3CCS - chains Q and 0 of the 31 polymer chains in the assembly; structure by X-ray diffraction, 2.95 A resolution.

[Chain Q]
Protein: 50S ribosomal protein L21e
Source organism: Haloarcula marismortui
Reference sequence: P12734 (RL21_HALMA); residues 0-95 here correspond to UniProt positions 1-96 (UniProt number = residue number + 1)
Amino-acid sequence (96 residues; each row starts with the number of its first residue; numbering starts at 0):
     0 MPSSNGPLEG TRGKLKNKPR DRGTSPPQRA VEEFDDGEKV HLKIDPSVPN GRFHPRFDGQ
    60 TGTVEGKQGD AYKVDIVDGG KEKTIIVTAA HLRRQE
Not modelled in the structure: 0
Ion coordination: Na+: Asp20, Gly22, Ser24

[Chain 0]
Molecule: 23S ribosomal RNA
Source organism: Haloarcula marismortui
Notes: engineered mutation(s): G2099A, G2482A
Sequence (2923 nucleotides; each row starts with the number of its first residue):
     1 GUUGGCUACU AUGCCAGCUG GUGGAUUGCU CGGCUCAGGC GCUGAUGAAG GACGUGCCAA
    61 GCUGCGAUAA GCUGUGGGGA GCCGCACGGA GGCGAAGAAC CACAGAUUUC CGAAUGAGAA
   121 UCUCUCUAAC AAUUGCUUCG CGCAAUGAGG AACCCCGAGA ACUGAAACAU CUCAGUAUCG
   181 GGAGGAACAG AAAACGCAAC GUGAUGUCGU UAGUAACCGC GAGUGAACGC GAUACAGCCC
   241 AAACCGAAGC CCUCACGGGC AAUGUGGUGU CAGGGCUACC UCUCAUCAGC CGACCGUCUU
   301 CACGAAGUCU CUUGGAAUAG AGCGUGAUAC AGGGUGACAA CCCCGUACUG AAGACCAGUA
   361 CGCUGUGCGG UAGUGCCAGA GUAGCGGGGG UUGGAUAUCC CUCGCGAAUA ACGCAGGCAU
   421 CGACUGCGAA GGCUAAACAC AACCUGAGAC CGAUAGUGAA CAAGUAGUGU GAACGAACGC
   481 UGCAAAGUAC CCUCAGAAGG GAGGCGAAAU AGAGCAUGAA AUCAGUUGGC GAUCGAGCGA
   541 CAGGGCAUAC AAGGUCCCUU GACGAAUGAC CGAGACGCGA GUCUCCAGUA AGACUCACGG
   601 GAAGCCGAUG UUCUGUCGUA CGUUUUGAAA AACGAGCCAG GGAGUGUGUC UGUAUGGCAA
   661 GUCUAACCGG AGUAUCCGGG GAGGCACAGG GAAACCGACA UGGCCGCAGG GCUUUGCCCG
   721 AGGGCCGCCG UCUUCAAGGG CGGGGAGCCA UGUGGACACG ACCCGAAUCC GGACGAUCUA
   781 CGCAUGGACA AGAUGAAGCG UGCCGAAAGG CACGUGGAAG UCUGUUAGAG UUGGUGUCCU
   841 ACAAUACCCU CUCGUGAUCU AUGUGUAGGG GUGAAAGGCC CAUCGAGUCC GGCAACAGCU
   901 GGUUCCAAUC GAAACAUGUC GAAGCAUGAC CUCCGCCGAG GUAGUCUGUG AGGUAGAGCG
   961 ACCGAUUGGU GUGUCCGCCU CCGAGAGGAG UCGGCACACC UGUCAAACUC CAAACUUACA
  1021 GACGCUGUUU GACGCGGGGA UUCCGGUGCG CGGGGUAAGC CUGUGUACCA GGAGGGGAAC
  1081 AACCCAGAGA UAGGUUAAGG UCCCCAAGUG UGGAUUAAGU GUAAUCCUCU GAAGGUGGUC
  1141 UCGAGCCCUA GACAGCCGGG AGGUGAGCUU AGAAGCAGCU ACCCUCUAAG AAAAGCGUAA
  1201 CAGCUUACCG GCCGAGGUUU GAGGCGCCCA AAAUGAUCGG GACUCAAAUC CACCACCGAG
  1261 ACCUGUCCGU ACCACUCAUA CUGGUAAUCG AGUAGAUUGG CGCUCUAAUU GGAUGGAAGC
  1321 AGGGGCGAGA GCUCCUGUGG ACCGAUUAGU GACGAAAAUC CUGGCCAUAG UAGCAGCGAU
  1381 AGUCGGGUGA GAACCCCGAC GGCCUAAUGG AUAAGGGUUC CUCAGCACUG CUGAUCAGCU
  1441 GAGGGUUAGC CGGUCCUAAG UCUCACCGCA ACUCGACUGA GACGAAAUGG GAAACAGGUU
  1501 AAUAUUCCUG UGCCAUCAUG CAGUGAAAGU UGACGCCCUG GGGUCGAUCA CGCCGGGCAU
  1561 UCGCCCGGUC GAACCGUCCA ACUCCGUGGA AGCCGUAAUG GCAGGAAGCG GACGAACGGC
  1621 GGCAUAGGGA AACGUGAUUC AACCUGGGGC CCAUGAAAAG ACGAGCAUGA UGUCCGUACC
  1681 GAGAACCGAC ACAGGUGUCC AUGGCGGCGA AAGCCAAGGC CUGUCGGGAG CAACCAACGU
  1741 UAGGGAAUUC GGCAAGUUAG UCCCGUACCU UCGGAAGAAG GGAUGCCUGC UCCGGAACGG
  1801 AGCAGGUCGC AGUGACUCGG AAGCUCGGAC UGUCUAGUAA CAACAUAGGU GACCGCAAAU
  1861 CCGCAAGGAC UCGUACGGUC ACUGAAUCCU GCCCAGUGCA GGUAUCUGAA CACCUCGUAC
  1921 AAGAGGACGA AGGACCUGUC AACGGCGGGG GUAACUAUGA CCCUCUUAAG GUAGCGUAGU
  1981 ACCUUGCCGC AUCAGUAGCG GCUUGCAUGA AUGGAUUAAC CAGAGCUUCA CUGUCCCAAC
  2041 GUUGGGCCCG GUGAACUGUA CAUUCCAGUG CGGAGUCUGG AGACACCCAG GGGGAAGCAA
  2101 AGACCCUAUG GAGCUUUACU GCAGGCUGUC GCUGAGACGU GGUCGCCGAU GUGCAGCAUA
  2161 GGUAGGAGUC GUUACAGAGG UACCCGCGCU AGCGGGCCAC CCAGACAACA GUGAAAUACU
  2221 ACCCGUCGGU GACUGCGACU CUCACUCCGG GAGGAGGACA CCGAUAGCCG GGCAGUUUGA
  2281 CUGGGGCGGU ACGCGCUCGA AAAGAUAUCG AGCGCGCCCU AUGGUCAUCU CAGCCGGGAC
  2341 AGAGACCCGG CGAAGAGUGC AAGAGCAAAA GAUGACUUGA CAGUGUUCUU CCCAACGAGG
  2401 AACGCUGACG CGAAAGCGUG GUCUAGCGAA CCAAUUAGCC UGCUUGAUGC GGGCAAUUGA
  2461 UGACAGAAAA GCUACCCUAG GAAUAACAGA GUCGUCACUC GCAAGAGCAC AUAUCGACCG
  2521 AGUGGCUUGC UACCUCGAUG UCGGUUCCCU CCAUCCUGCC CGUGCAGAAG CGGGCAAGGG
  2581 UGAGGUUGUU CGCCUAUUAA AGGAGGUCGU GAGCUGGGUU UAGACCGUCG UGAGACAGGU
  2641 CGGCUGCUAU CUACUGGGUG UGUAAUGGUG UCUGACAAGA ACGACCGUAU AGUACGAGAG
  2701 GAACUACGGU UGGUGGCCAC UGGUGUACCG GUUGUUCGAG AGAGCACGUG CCGGGUAGCC
  2761 ACGCCACACG GGGUAAGAGC UGAACGCAUC UAAGCUCGAA ACCCACUUGG AAAAGAGACA
  2821 CCGCCGAGGU CCCGCGUACA AGACGCGGUC GAUAGACUCG GGGUGUGCGC GUCGAGGUAA
  2881 CGAGACGUUA AGCCCACGAG CACUAACAGA CCAAAGCCAU CAU
Not modelled in the structure: 1-9, 126-127, 715, 971-998, 1560, 1952-1963, 2137-2236, 2339-2343, 2665-2666, 2915-2923
Modified residues: 1MA (6-hydro-1-methyladenosine-5'-monophosphate) at position 628, OMU (o2'-methyluridine 5'-monophosphate) at position 2587, OMG (o2'-methylguanosine-5'-monophosphate) at position 2588, UR3 (3-methyluridine-5'-monophoshate) at position 2619, PSU (pseudouridine-5'-monophosphate) at position 2621
Ion coordination: Na+ site 1: U12, C2086; Mg2+ site 1 near G28 (its only coordinating residue here); Na+ site 2: C40, G41; Na+ site 3 near G56 (its only coordinating residue here); Sr2+ site 1: A86, C87; Na+ site 4 near U108 (its only coordinating residue here); Mg2+ site 2 near U115 (its only coordinating residue here); Na+ site 5: C130, U146; Na+ site 6: C141, G142; Sr2+ site 2: G147, A183 (shared with 1 residue of chain M); K+ site 1: C162, U172; Mg2+ site 3: C162, U2276; 54 more Na+ sites not listed; 66 more Mg2+ sites not listed; 55 more Sr2+ sites not listed; 1 more K+ sites not listed

[Interface between chain Q and chain 0]
Pairs across the interface (108):
  Pro1(Q) with G2299(0), base contact; A2300(0), base contact; U2306(0), phosphate contact; A2307(0), phosphate contact
  Ser2(Q) with C2296(0), hydrogen bond to the base; U2297(0), hydrogen bond to the base; C2298(0), hydrogen bond to the base; G2299(0), base contact
  Ser3(Q) with G2295(0), base contact; C2296(0), hydrogen bond to the phosphate
  Asn4(Q) with G2295(0), hydrogen bond to the phosphate; C2391(0), phosphate contact
  Gly5(Q) with G2295(0), hydrogen bond to the phosphate; C2296(0), hydrogen bond to the phosphate
  Pro6(Q) with C2296(0), phosphate contact; U2424(0), phosphate contact
  Leu7(Q) with C2296(0), hydrogen bond to the phosphate; U2297(0), phosphate contact; G2363(0), base contact; C2423(0), sugar contact; U2424(0), sugar contact
  Glu8(Q) with C2296(0), hydrogen bond to the phosphate; U2297(0), phosphate contact
  Gly9(Q) with U2297(0), hydrogen bond to the phosphate
  Thr10(Q) with U2297(0), phosphate contact
  Arg11(Q) with U2297(0), hydrogen bond to the phosphate; C2298(0), salt bridge to the phosphate; G2363(0), hydrogen bond to the phosphate; A2364(0), salt bridge to the phosphate
  Gly12(Q) with G953(0), phosphate contact
  Lys13(Q) with G953(0), hydrogen bond to the phosphate; A2303(0), phosphate contact; G2304(0), salt bridge to the phosphate
  Leu14(Q) with A2364(0), hydrogen bond to the sugar
  Lys15(Q) with A2364(0), salt bridge to the phosphate; G2365(0), phosphate contact
  Asn16(Q) with G2365(0), hydrogen bond to the phosphate
  Lys17(Q) with G953(0), base contact
  Pro18(Q) with C1010(0), phosphate contact
  Arg21(Q) with A2353(0), hydrogen bond to the base; A2354(0), salt bridge to the phosphate; C2366(0), phosphate contact
  Gly22(Q) with C2366(0), hydrogen bond to the phosphate; A2367(0), phosphate contact
  Thr23(Q) with C2366(0), hydrogen bond to the phosphate; A2367(0), hydrogen bond to the phosphate
  Lys38(Q) with C1019(0), hydrogen bond to the phosphate; A1020(0), salt bridge to the phosphate
  His40(Q) with U949(0), hydrogen bond to the base; G950(0), hydrogen bond to the sugar
  Lys42(Q) with A951(0), phosphate contact; G952(0), phosphate contact
  Pro45(Q) with G2365(0), sugar contact
  Ser46(Q) with G2365(0), hydrogen bond to the sugar; C2366(0), hydrogen bond to the phosphate; A2370(0), hydrogen bond to the base
  Pro48(Q) with A2370(0), base contact
  Asn49(Q) with C2403(0), phosphate contact
  Gly50(Q) with A2402(0), hydrogen bond to the phosphate; C2403(0), hydrogen bond to the phosphate
  Arg51(Q) with A2402(0), sugar contact
  His53(Q) with C2388(0), sugar contact; U2389(0), sugar contact
  Arg55(Q) with G2304(0), hydrogen bond to the phosphate; A2305(0), salt bridge to the phosphate; U2389(0), phosphate contact; U2390(0), salt bridge to the phosphate; C2392(0), hydrogen bond to the sugar
  Phe56(Q) with C2388(0), phosphate contact; U2389(0), phosphate contact
  Asp57(Q) with A951(0), sugar contact; A2303(0), sugar contact
  Gly58(Q) with G950(0), hydrogen bond to the base; A951(0), sugar contact; A1018(0), sugar contact
  Gln59(Q) with A1018(0), hydrogen bond to the sugar
  Thr60(Q) with A1018(0), hydrogen bond to the sugar; C1019(0), sugar contact
  Gln67(Q) with G2385(0), base contact; U2386(0), hydrogen bond to the sugar; C2403(0), hydrogen bond to the base; G2404(0), phosphate contact
  Gly68(Q) with G2404(0), phosphate contact
  Asp69(Q) with G2404(0), hydrogen bond to the phosphate
  Ala70(Q) with C2403(0), phosphate contact; G2404(0), hydrogen bond to the phosphate
  Asp77(Q) with C2392(0), hydrogen bond to the sugar; C2393(0), sugar contact
  Gly78(Q) with C2393(0), sugar contact
  Gly79(Q) with C2393(0), hydrogen bond to the phosphate; A2394(0), phosphate contact
  Lys80(Q) with C2393(0), phosphate contact; A2394(0), hydrogen bond to the phosphate; A2395(0), salt bridge to the phosphate
  Lys82(Q) with C2388(0), phosphate contact; U2389(0), salt bridge to the phosphate; C2392(0), hydrogen bond to the phosphate; C2393(0), salt bridge to the phosphate
  Thr83(Q) with U2387(0), hydrogen bond to the sugar; C2388(0), hydrogen bond to the phosphate
  Ile85(Q) with U2387(0), sugar contact; C2403(0), sugar contact
  Arg93(Q) with U949(0), sugar contact
  Gln94(Q) with G948(0), base contact; U949(0), hydrogen bond to the base; C1019(0), hydrogen bond to the base
  Glu95(Q) with G948(0), hydrogen bond to the sugar; U949(0), hydrogen bond to the sugar
Interface residues without a listed pair, chain Q (55 interface residues in all): Val76, Glu81, Ile84, Thr87
Interface residues without a listed pair, chain 0 (51 interface residues in all): A1007, U1009, G2310, A2311, G2418, A2425

[In short]
55 residues of chain Q and 51 residues of chain 0 are in contact, with 46 hydrogen bonds and 11 salt bridges.
Polar contacts include Ser2(Q)-C2296(0), Ser2(Q)-U2297(0) and Ser2(Q)-C2298(0). G147(0) and A183(0) form the
Sr2+ site 2. C162(0) and U172(0) form the K+ site 1.
Chain Q is 50S ribosomal protein L21e and chain 0 is 23S ribosomal RNA, both from Haloarcula marismortui; the
structure, Structure of Anisomycin resistant 50S Ribosomal Subunit: 23S rRNA mutation G2482A, was determined
by X-ray diffraction (same publication as 3CC2, 3CC4, 3CC7, 3CCE, 3CCJ, 3CCL and 6 further entries).
